PDB entry 8AP8 | electron microscopy, 3.70 A resolution | chains g and c of the 5 polymer chains in the assembly

== Chain g ==
Protein: ATPTB3
From: Trypanosoma brucei brucei
UniProt: A0A3L6KRX7 (A0A3L6KRX7_9TRYP); residues 1-269 here = UniProt positions 1-269
Chain sequence (269 residues; each row starts with the number of its first residue):
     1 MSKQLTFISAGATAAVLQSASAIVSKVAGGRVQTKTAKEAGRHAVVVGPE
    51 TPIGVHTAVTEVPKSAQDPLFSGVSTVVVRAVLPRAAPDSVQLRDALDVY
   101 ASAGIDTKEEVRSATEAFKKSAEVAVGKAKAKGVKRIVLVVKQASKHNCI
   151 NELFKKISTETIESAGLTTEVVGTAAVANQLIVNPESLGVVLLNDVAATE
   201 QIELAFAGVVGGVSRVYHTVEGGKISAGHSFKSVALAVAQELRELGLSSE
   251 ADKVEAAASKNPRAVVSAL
Unresolved in the structure: 1
Construct notes: conflict A176 (Val in A0A3L6KRX7)

== Chain c ==
Protein: subunit-8
From: Trypanosoma brucei brucei
UniProt: Q585K5 (Q585K5_TRYB2); numbering as in UniProt (aligned over 1-114)
Chain sequence (114 residues; numbered 1 to 114; the number before each row is that of its first residue):
     1 MLRRLGANVSNMARPMNKYAVTVSPRRHLEPMSTWYLASWAMVWYYAFFF
    51 WMPMVWTDIMVPSFVYNKLPVIHFLQEKRAEQKLRRVLDETYTEWTEELD
   101 QAHVTDAITRSLNI
Unresolved in the structure: 1-70

== How chain g and chain c interact ==
Pairs across the interface (8; chain g residue first):
  R94(g) with N113(c)
  D95(g) with R110(c)
  D98(g) with R110(c), salt bridge
  V99(g) with H103(c)
  S102(g) with H103(c), hydrogen bond
  A103(g) with L99(c), hydrophobic; H103(c)
  K146(g) with R110(c)
Interface residues without a listed pair, chain g (9 interface residues in all): P88, H147
Interface residues without a listed pair, chain c (7 interface residues in all): A107, S111, I114

== In short ==
9 residues of chain g face 7 of chain c across their interface, with 1 hydrogen bond and 1 salt bridge. Polar
contacts include D98(g)-R110(c) and S102(g)-H103(c).
Chain g is ATPTB3 and chain c is subunit-8, both from Trypanosoma brucei brucei; the structure, Peripheral
stalk of Trypanosoma brucei mitochondrial ATP synthase, was determined by electron microscopy (same
publication as 8AP6, 8AP7, 8AP9, 8APA, 8APB, 8APC and 7 further entries).
